PDB entry 8JJ1 | electron microscopy, 3.77 A resolution | chains H and D of the 8 polymer chains in the assembly

[Chain H]
Protein: Fab 2G7 Heavy Chain
Organism: Homo sapiens
Notes: antibody fragment or engineered binder
Chain sequence (253 residues; row label = number of the first residue in the row; numbers below 1 keep their minus sign (Met-18 is residue -18)):
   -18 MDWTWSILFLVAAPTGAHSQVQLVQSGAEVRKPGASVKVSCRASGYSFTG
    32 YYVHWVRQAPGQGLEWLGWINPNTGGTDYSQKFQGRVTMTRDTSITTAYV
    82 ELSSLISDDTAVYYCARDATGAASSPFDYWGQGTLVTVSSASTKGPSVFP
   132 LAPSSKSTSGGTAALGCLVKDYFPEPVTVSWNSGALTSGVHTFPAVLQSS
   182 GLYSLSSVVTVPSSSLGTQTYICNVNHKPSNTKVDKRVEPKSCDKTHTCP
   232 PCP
Not modelled in the structure: -18 to 0, 123-234
Cystine bridges: Cys22-Cys96

[Chain D]
Protein: Glutamate receptor ionotropic, NMDA 1
Organism: Homo sapiens
UniProt: Q05586 (NMDZ1_HUMAN); residues 1-847 here = UniProt positions 1-847
Chain sequence (847 residues; row label = number of the first residue in the row):
     1 MSTMRLLTLALLFSCSVARAACDPKIVNIGAVLSTRKHEQMFREAVNQAN
    51 KRHGSWKIQLNATSVTHKPNAIQMALSVCEDLISSQVYAILVSHPPTPND
   101 HFTPTPVSYTAGFYRIPVLGLTTRMSIYSDKSIHLSFLRTVPPYSHQSSV
   151 WFEMMRVYSWNHIILLVSDDHEGRAAQKRLETLLEERESKAEKVLQFDPG
   201 TKNVTALLMEAKELEARVIILSASEDDAATVYRAAAMLNMTGSGYVWLVG
   251 EREISGNALRYAPDGILGLQLINGKNESAHISDAVGVVAQAVHELLEKEN
   301 ITDPPRGCVGNTNIWKTGPLFKRVLMSSKYADGVTGRVEFNEDGDRKFAN
   351 YSIMNLQNRKLVQVGIYNGTHVIPNDRKIIWPGGETEKPRGYQMSTRLKI
   401 VTIHQEPFVYVKPTLSDGTCKEEFTVNGDPVKKVICTGPNDTSPGSPRHT
   451 VPQCCYGFCIDLLIKLARTMNFTYEVHLVADGKFGTQERVNNSNKKEWNG
   501 MMGELLSGQADMIVAPLTINNERAQYIEFSKPFKYQGLTILVKKEIPRST
   551 LDSFMQPFQSTLWLLVGLSVHVVAVMLYLLDRFSPFGRFKVNSEEEEEDA
   601 LTLSSAMWFSWGVLLNSGIGEGAPRSFSARILGMVWAGFAMIIVASYTAN
   651 LAAFLVLDRPEERITGINDPRLRNPSDKFIYATVKQSSVDIYFRRQVELS
   701 TMYRHMEKHNYESAAEAIQAVRDNKLHAFIWDSAVLEFEASQKCDLVTTG
   751 ELFFRSGFGIGMRKDSPWKQNVSLSILKSHENGFMEDLDKTWVRYQECDS
   801 RSNAPATLTFENMAGVFMLVAGGIVAGIFLIFIEIAYKRHKDARRKQ
Not modelled in the structure: 1-24, 585-600, 621-625, 797-808, 838-847
Cystine bridges: Cys79-Cys308, Cys420-Cys454, Cys436-Cys455
Glycans and other covalent adducts: N-acetylglucosamine (NAG) linked to Asn61, Asn276, Asn350, Asn368, Asn771
UniProt features mapped onto this chain:
  - region: Leu603 to Pro624 (Pore-forming)
  - binding site (glycine): Pro516, Thr518, Arg523, Ser688, Asp732
  - glycosylation (N-linked (GlcNAc...) asparagine): Asn61, Asn203, Asn239, Asn276, Asn300, Asn350, Asn368, Asn440, Asn471, Asn491, Asn674, Asn771
  - natural variant: Arg217 (R217W: In NDHMSR), Asp227 (D227H: In NDHMSR; uncertain significance), Arg306 (R306Q: Found in a patient with schizophrenia; uncertain significance), Asp552 (D552E: In NDHMSD), Pro557 (P557R: In NDHMSD), Ser560 (S560SS: In NDHMSD), Gly618 (G618R: In NDHMSD), Gly620 (G620R: In NDHMSD), Ala637 (A637S: In NDHMSD; uncertain significance; A637V: In NDHMSD; uncertain significance), Gly638 (G638A: In NDHMSD; G638V: In NDHMSD), Met641 (M641I: In NDHMSD; M641L: In NDHMSD; M641V: In NDHMSD), Ile642 (I642T: In NDHMSD; uncertain significance), 14 further natural variant entries in UniProt
  - mutagenesis: Ile642 (I642L: Slight decrease in glutamate and glycine agonist potency; mutant channels are activated at 2-fold higher glutamate and glycine concentrations), Val644 (V644M: Increase in glutamate and glycine agonist potency; mutant channels are activated lower glutamate and glycine concentrations), Ala653 (A653G: Increase in glutamate and glycine agonist potency; mutant channels are activated lower glutamate and glycine concentrations), Met813 (M813V: Slight decrease in glycine agonist potency; no effect on glutamate agonist potency)

[How chain H and chain D interact]
Residue-residue contacts - 14 pairs, chain H then chain D:
  Tyr33(H) with Gln48(D); Lys51(D)
  His35(H) with Lys51(D)
  Trp47(H) with His53(D)
  Trp50(H) with Gln48(D); Lys51(D), hydrogen bond (side chain-backbone); Arg52(D)
  Asn52(H) with Gln48(D)
  Thr55(H) with Gln48(D), hydrogen bond
  Gly57(H) with Gln48(D)
  Asp59(H) with Arg52(D), salt bridge; His53(D), salt bridge
  Tyr60(H) with His53(D)
  Asp99(H) with Lys51(D), salt bridge
Also at the interface, not in a pair above, chain H (15 interface residues in all): Ser61, Gln62, Ala100, Thr101, Gly102
Also at the interface, not in a pair above, chain D (6 interface residues in all): Glu44, Asn47

[Overview]
15 residues of chain H and 6 residues of chain D are in contact, with 2 hydrogen bonds and 3 salt bridges.
Among the polar pairs are Asp59(H)-Arg52(D), Asp59(H)-His53(D) and Asp99(H)-Lys51(D). N-acetylglucosamine is
covalently linked to Asn61(D), Asn276(D), Asn350(D), Asn368(D) and Asn771(D).
Chain H is Fab 2G7 Heavy Chain and chain D is Glutamate receptor ionotropic, NMDA 1, both from Homo sapiens;
the structure, Cryo-EM structure of GluN1-2A NMDAR in complex with human Fab2G7 in two fab conformation, was
determined by electron microscopy (same publication as 8JIZ, 8JJ0 and 8JJ2).
